4JQ8 - chain A; structure by X-ray diffraction, 2.83 A resolution.

# Chain A
Protein: Epidermal growth factor receptor
Source organism: Homo sapiens
Notes: EC 2.7.10.1; fragment: tyrosine kinase domain
UniProt: P00533 (EGFR_HUMAN); residues 672-997 here correspond to UniProt positions 696-1021 (UniProt number = residue number + 24)
Sequence (328 residues; row label = number of the first residue in the row):
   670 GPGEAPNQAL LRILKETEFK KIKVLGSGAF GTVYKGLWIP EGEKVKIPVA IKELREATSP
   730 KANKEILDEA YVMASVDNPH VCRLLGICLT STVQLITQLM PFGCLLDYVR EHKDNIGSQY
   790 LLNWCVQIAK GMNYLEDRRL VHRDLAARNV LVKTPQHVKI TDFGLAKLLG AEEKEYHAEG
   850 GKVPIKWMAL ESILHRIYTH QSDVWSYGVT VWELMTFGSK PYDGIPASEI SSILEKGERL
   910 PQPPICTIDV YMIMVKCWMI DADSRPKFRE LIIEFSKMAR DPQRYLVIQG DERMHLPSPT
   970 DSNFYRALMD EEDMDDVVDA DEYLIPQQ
Not modelled in the structure: 670-671, 961-981, 996-997
Construct notes: expression tag (670-671)
Curated features (UniProtKB/Swiss-Prot):
  - active site: D813 (Proton acceptor)
  - binding site (ATP): L694 to V702, K721, T766, Q767, D831
  - site: Y992 (Important for interaction with PIK3C2B)
  - modified residue: K721 (N6-(2-hydroxyisobutyryl)lysine), Y845 (Phosphotyrosine), S967 (Phosphoserine), S971 (Phosphoserine), Y974 (Phosphotyrosine), Y992 (Phosphotyrosine)
  - cross-link (Glycyl lysine isopeptide (Lys-Gly)): K692 (interchain with G-Cter in ubiquitin), K713 (interchain with G-Cter in ubiquitin), K730 (interchain with G-Cter in ubiquitin), K733 (interchain with G-Cter in ubiquitin), K843 (interchain with G-Cter in ubiquitin), K905 (interchain with G-Cter in ubiquitin), K936 (interchain with G-Cter in ubiquitin), K946 (interchain with G-Cter in ubiquitin)

# Summary
Curated annotation (UniProt) lists active-site residue D813 and 13 ATP-binding residues.
Chain A is Epidermal growth factor receptor (Homo sapiens); the structure, Crystal structure of EGFR kinase
domain in complex with compound 4b, was determined by X-ray diffraction (same publication as 4JQ7, 4JR3 and
4JRV).
